8YCX - chains B and U of the 21 polymer chains in the assembly; structure by electron microscopy, 2.20 A resolution.

# Chain B
Molecule: ATP-dependent Clp protease ATP-binding subunit ClpC1
From: Mycobacterium tuberculosis H37Rv
UniProtKB: P9WPC9 (CLPC1_MYCTU); numbering as in UniProt (aligned over 168-824)
Sequence (657 residues; row label = number of the first residue in the row):
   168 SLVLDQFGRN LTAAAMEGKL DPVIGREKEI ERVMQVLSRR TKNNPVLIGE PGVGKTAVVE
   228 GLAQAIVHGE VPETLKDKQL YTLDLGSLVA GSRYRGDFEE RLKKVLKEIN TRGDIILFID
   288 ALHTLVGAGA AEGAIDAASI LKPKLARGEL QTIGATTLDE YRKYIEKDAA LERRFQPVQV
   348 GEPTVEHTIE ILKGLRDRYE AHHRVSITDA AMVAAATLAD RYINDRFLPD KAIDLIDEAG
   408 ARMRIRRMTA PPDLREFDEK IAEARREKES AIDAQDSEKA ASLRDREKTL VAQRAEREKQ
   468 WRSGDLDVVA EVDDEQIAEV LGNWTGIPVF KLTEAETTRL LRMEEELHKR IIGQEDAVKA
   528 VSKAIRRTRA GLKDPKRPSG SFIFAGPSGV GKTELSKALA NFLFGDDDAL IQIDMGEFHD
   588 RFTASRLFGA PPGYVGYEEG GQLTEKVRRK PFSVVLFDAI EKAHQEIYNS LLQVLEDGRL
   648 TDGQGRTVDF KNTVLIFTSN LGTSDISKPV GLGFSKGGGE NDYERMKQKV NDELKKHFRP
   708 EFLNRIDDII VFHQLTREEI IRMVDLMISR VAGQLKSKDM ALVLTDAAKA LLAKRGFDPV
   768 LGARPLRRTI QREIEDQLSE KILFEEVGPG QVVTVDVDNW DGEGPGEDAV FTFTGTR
Disordered / not traced: 168, 416-476
Differences from the reference sequence: engineered mutation Ala288 (Glu in P9WPC9), Ser444 (Phe in P9WPC9), Ala626 (Glu in P9WPC9)
Curated features (UniProtKB/Swiss-Prot):
  - binding site (ATP): Gly216 to Thr223, Gly553 to Thr560
Metal / ion sites: Mg2+ site 1: Thr223 (together with ATP); Mg2+ site 2: Thr560 (together with ATP)
Residues lining bound ligands:
  - ATP (adenosine-5'-triphosphate), molecule 1: Thr208, Arg314, Ala337, Arg340, Arg341
  - ATP, molecule 2: Arg517, Ile518, Ile519, Gln521, Pro554, Ser555, Gly556, Val557, Gly558, Lys559, Thr560, Glu561, Asp625, Asn667, Leu722, Met730, Leu733, Met734, Ala770, Arg771, Arg774
  - ATP, molecule 1: Asp188, Pro189, Val190, Ile191, Arg193, Glu217, Pro218, Gly219, Val220, Gly221, Lys222, Thr223, Ala224, Glu227, Asp287, Thr324, Ile358, Leu362, Tyr366, Pro396, Asp397, Ile400
  - ATP, molecule 2: Glu643, Glu708, Arg712

# Chain U
Molecule: Beta-casein
From: Bos grunniens
UniProtKB: Q9TSI0 (CASB_BUBBU); residues 2-24 here = UniProt positions 2-24
Sequence (23 residues; row label = number of the first residue in the row):
     2 KVLILACLVA LALARELEEL NVP

# How chain B and chain U interact
Residue-residue contacts (24; chain B residue first):
  Ser259(B) - Leu21(U)
  Arg260(B) - Leu21(U)
  Arg260(B) - Asn22(U)  hydrogen bond (backbone-backbone)
  Tyr261(B) - Leu21(U)
  Tyr261(B) - Asn22(U)
  Tyr261(B) - Pro24(U)
  Arg262(B) - Leu21(U)
  Arg262(B) - Asn22(U)  hydrogen bond (backbone-backbone)
  Arg262(B) - Val23(U)
  Ala297(B) - Glu19(U)
  Ala298(B) - Leu18(U)
  Ala298(B) - Glu19(U)
  Ala298(B) - Glu20(U)
  Ala298(B) - Leu21(U)  hydrophobic
  Glu299(B) - Arg16(U)
  Glu299(B) - Leu18(U)
  Ala301(B) - Leu21(U)  hydrophobic
  Gly600(B) - Cys8(U)
  Gly600(B) - Leu9(U)  hydrogen bond (backbone-backbone)
  Tyr601(B) - Leu6(U)  hydrophobic
  Tyr601(B) - Cys8(U)  hydrophobic
  Tyr601(B) - Leu9(U)
  Val602(B) - Ala7(U)  hydrophobic
  Val602(B) - Leu9(U)  hydrophobic
Other interface residues (no listed pair), chain B (12 interface residues in all): Gly300

# Summary
The chain B/chain U interface involves 12 residues from each chain, with 3 hydrogen bonds. Main-chain hydrogen
bonds include Arg260(B)-Asn22(U), Arg262(B)-Asn22(U) and Gly600(B)-Leu9(U). Chain B binds 4 copies of ATP.
UniProt lists 16 ATP-binding residues on chain B.
Here chain B is ATP-dependent Clp protease ATP-binding subunit ClpC1 (Mycobacterium tuberculosis H37Rv) and
chain U is Beta-casein (Bos grunniens). Entry 8YCX (CryoEM structure of M. tuberculosis ClpC1P1P2 complex
bound to bortezomib, conformation 2) was determined by electron microscopy.
